Entry 6M9K (X-ray diffraction, 2.30 A resolution); this record covers chains B and C of the 6 polymer chains in the assembly.

Chain B (and C):
Protein: Exonuclease
From: Escherichia phage lambda
Notes: EC 3.1.11.3; chain C of this document is another copy of the same molecule, construct and numbering; everything in this record applies to it too
UniProtKB: P03697 (EXO_LAMBD); residues 1-226 here = UniProt positions 1-226
Chain sequence (226 residues; row label = number of the first residue in the row):
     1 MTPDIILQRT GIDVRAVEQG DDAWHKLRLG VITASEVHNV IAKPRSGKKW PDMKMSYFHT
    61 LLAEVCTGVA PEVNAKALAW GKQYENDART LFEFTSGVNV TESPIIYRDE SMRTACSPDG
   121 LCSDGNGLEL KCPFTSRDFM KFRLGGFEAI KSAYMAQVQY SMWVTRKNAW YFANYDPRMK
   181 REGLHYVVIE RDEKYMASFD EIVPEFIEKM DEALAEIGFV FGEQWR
Not modelled in the structure: 226 (chain C: fully traced)
Reported in the primary citation:
  - mutagenesis - L91A, F94A: unchanged catalytic activity
  - mutagenesis - D87A: unchanged binding to Recombination protein bet

How chain B and chain C interact:
Pairs across the interface (28; chain B residue first):
  S56(B) - R137(C)
  H59(B) - R137(C)
  H59(B) - M140(C)
  H59(B) - K141(C)
  T60(B) - R137(C)
  L62(B) - M140(C)  hydrophobic
  L62(B) - L144(C)  hydrophobic
  A63(B) - S136(C)
  A63(B) - R137(C)
  V65(B) - K180(C)
  C66(B) - M140(C)  hydrophobic
  C66(B) - M179(C)  hydrophobic
  C66(B) - K180(C)  hydrogen bond (backbone-backbone)
  T67(B) - S136(C)
  T67(B) - R178(C)
  T67(B) - M179(C)
  T67(B) - K180(C)
  G68(B) - K180(C)
  A213(B) - L144(C)
  E216(B) - L144(C)
  I217(B) - M140(C)  hydrophobic
  I217(B) - R143(C)
  I217(B) - L144(C)  hydrophobic
  I217(B) - E182(C)
  G218(B) - R181(C)  hydrogen bond (backbone-side chain)
  F219(B) - R181(C)
  E223(B) - R181(C)  salt bridge
  Q224(B) - K180(C)

In short:
Chain B and chain C form an interface of 16 and 11 residues respectively, with 2 hydrogen bonds and 1 salt
bridge. Polar pairs include E223(B)-R181(C), G218(B)-R181(C) and C66(B)-K180(C). From the paper: L91A and F94A
of chain B leave catalytic activity unchanged; D87A of chain B leaves binding to Recombination protein bet
unchanged.
Both chains are Exonuclease (Escherichia phage lambda). Entry 6M9K (Crystal structure of lambda exonuclease in
complex with the Red beta C-terminal domain) was determined by X-ray diffraction.
